6JUL - chains F and G of the 3 polymer chains in the assembly; structure by X-ray diffraction, 2.30 A resolution.

Chain F:
Name: DNA polymerase IV
Source organism: Mycobacterium smegmatis str. MC2 155
Notes: EC 2.7.7.7
UniProtKB: A0QR77 (A0QR77_MYCS2); residues 1-356 here = UniProt positions 1-356
Amino-acid sequence (356 residues; each row starts with the number of its first residue):
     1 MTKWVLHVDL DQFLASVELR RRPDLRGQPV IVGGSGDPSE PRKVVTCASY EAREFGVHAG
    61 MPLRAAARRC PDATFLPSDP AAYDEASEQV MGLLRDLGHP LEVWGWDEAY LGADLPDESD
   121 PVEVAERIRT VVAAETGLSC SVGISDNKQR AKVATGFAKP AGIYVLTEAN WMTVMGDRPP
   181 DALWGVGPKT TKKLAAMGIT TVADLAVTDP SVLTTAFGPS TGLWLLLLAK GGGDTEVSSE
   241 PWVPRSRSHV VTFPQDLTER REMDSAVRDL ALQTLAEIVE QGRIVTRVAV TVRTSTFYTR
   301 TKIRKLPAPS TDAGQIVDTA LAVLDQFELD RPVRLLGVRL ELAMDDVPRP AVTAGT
Unresolved in the structure: 348-356
Modified / non-standard residues: Mse1, Mse61, Mse91, Mse172, Mse175, Mse197, Mse263, Mse344 (selenomethionine; parent Met)
Bound ions: Mg2+ site 1: Asp9, Asp107, Glu108 (together with 0KX) (shared with 1 residue of chain H); Mg2+ site 2: Asp9, Leu10, Asp107 (together with 0KX)
Small-molecule neighbours: 0KX (2'-deoxy-5'-O-[(R)-hydroxy{[(R)-hydroxy(phosphonooxy)phosphoryl]amino}phosphoryl]cytidine): Asp9, Leu10, Asp11, Gln12, Phe13, Leu14, Thr46, Cys47, Tyr50, Arg53, Ala59, Asp107, Glu108, Lys159
Reported in the primary citation:
  - mutagenesis - L14Y: decreased catalytic activity on rCTP
  - mutagenesis - C47T: decreased catalytic activity on rNTP
  - mutagenesis - L14Y/C47T: abolished catalytic activity on ribonucleotide
  - mutagenesis - C47T (10-fold): increased growth

Chain G:
Molecule: 18-nt DNA strand
Sequence (18 nucleotides; row label = number of the first residue in the row):
   837 TCTGGGGTCC TAGGACCC
Unresolved in the structure: 837, 849-854

Interface between chain F and chain G:
Residue-residue contacts - 38 pairs, chain F then chain G:
  Pro41(F) - DT839(G)  phosphate contact
  Arg42(F) - DT839(G)  hydrogen bond to the phosphate
  Arg42(F) - DG840(G)  sugar contact
  Val44(F) - DG840(G)  base contact
  Thr46(F) - DG840(G)  base contact
  Gly60(F) - DG840(G)  base contact
  Pro62(F) - DT839(G)  sugar contact
  Phe217(F) - DT847(G)  sugar contact
  Gly218(F) - DT847(G)  phosphate contact
  Pro219(F) - DT847(G)  phosphate contact
  Ser220(F) - DC846(G)  phosphate contact
  Ser220(F) - DT847(G)  hydrogen bond to the phosphate
  Thr221(F) - DC846(G)  hydrogen bond to the phosphate
  Thr221(F) - DT847(G)  hydrogen bond to the phosphate
  Trp242(F) - DT844(G)  hydrogen bond to the phosphate
  Trp242(F) - DC845(G)  phosphate contact
  Pro244(F) - DT844(G)  phosphate contact
  Arg245(F) - DT844(G)  hydrogen bond to the phosphate
  Arg245(F) - DC845(G)  salt bridge to the phosphate
  Ser246(F) - DG843(G)  sugar contact
  Ser246(F) - DT844(G)  hydrogen bond to the phosphate
  Arg247(F) - DG843(G)  phosphate contact
  Ser248(F) - DG842(G)  phosphate contact
  Ser248(F) - DG843(G)  hydrogen bond to the phosphate
  His249(F) - DG842(G)  salt bridge to the phosphate
  Val250(F) - DG841(G)  sugar contact
  Val250(F) - DG842(G)  hydrogen bond to the phosphate
  Val251(F) - DG841(G)  phosphate contact
  Thr252(F) - DG840(G)  sugar contact
  Thr252(F) - DG841(G)  hydrogen bond to the phosphate
  Arg293(F) - DG840(G)  salt bridge to the phosphate
  Phe297(F) - DT839(G)  stacking on the base
  Phe297(F) - DG840(G)  phosphate contact
  Arg334(F) - DT839(G)  salt bridge to the phosphate
  Arg334(F) - DG840(G)  salt bridge to the phosphate
  Leu335(F) - DG841(G)  phosphate contact
  Arg339(F) - DG843(G)  base contact
  Arg339(F) - DT844(G)  base contact
Interface residues without a listed pair, chain F (29 interface residues in all): Lys43, Trp104, Val243
Interface residues without a listed pair, chain G (10 interface residues in all): DA848

Summary:
Chain F and chain G form an interface of 29 and 10 residues respectively; the contacts include 10 hydrogen
bonds, 5 salt bridges and 1 aromatic stacking contact. Polar contacts include Arg42(F)-DT839(G),
Ser220(F)-DT847(G) and Thr221(F)-DC846(G). The paper reports that L14Y of chain F reduces catalytic activity
on rCTP; C47T of chain F reduces catalytic activity on rNTP.
Chain F is DNA polymerase IV (Mycobacterium smegmatis str. MC2 155) and chain G is an 18-nt DNA strand; the
structure, MsDpo4-DNA complex 1, was determined by X-ray diffraction together with 6JUM, 6JUN, 6JUO, 6JUP,
6JUQ, 6JUR and 6JUS from the same study.
